Entry 7UFJ (X-ray diffraction, 2.50 A resolution); this record covers chains G and H of the 4 polymer chains in the assembly.

# Chain G
Protein: MAIT T-cell receptor alpha chain
Organism: Homo sapiens
Chain sequence (203 residues; each row starts with the number of its first residue):
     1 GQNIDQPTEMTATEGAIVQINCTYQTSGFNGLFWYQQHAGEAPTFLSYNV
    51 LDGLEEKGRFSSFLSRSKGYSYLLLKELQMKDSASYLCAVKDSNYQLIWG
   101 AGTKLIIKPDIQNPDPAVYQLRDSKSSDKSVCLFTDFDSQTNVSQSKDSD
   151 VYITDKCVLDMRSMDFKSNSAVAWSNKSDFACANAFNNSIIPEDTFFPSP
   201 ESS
Not modelled in the structure: 126-128, 177-178, 200-203
Cystine bridges: Cys22-Cys88, Cys132-Cys182

# Chain H
Protein: MAIT T-cell receptor beta chain
Organism: Homo sapiens
Chain sequence (245 residues; numbered 1 to 245; the number before each row is that of its first residue):
     1 NAGVTQTPKFQVLKTGQSMTLQCAQDMNHNSMYWYRQDPGMGLRLIYYSA
    51 SEGTTDKGEVPNGYNVSRLNKREFSLRLESAAPSQTSVYFCASSVWTGEG
   101 SGELFFGEGSRLTVLEDLKNVFPPEVAVFEPSEAEISHTQKATLVCLATG
   151 FYPDHVELSWWVNGKEVHSGVCTDPQPLKEQPALNDSRYALSSRLRVSAT
   201 FWQNPRNHFRCQVQFYGLSENDEWTQDRAKPVTQIVSAEAWGRAD
Not modelled in the structure: 1-2, 245
Cystine bridges: Cys23-Cys91, Cys146-Cys211

# Interface between chain G and chain H
Contacting residue pairs - 77 pairs, chain G then chain H:
  Asn30(G) with Gly100(H)
  Phe33(G) with Gly100(H); Ser101(H); Gly102(H); Glu103(H)
  Tyr35(G) with Glu103(H); Leu104(H), hydrogen bond (side chain-backbone)
  Gln37(G) with Gln37(H), hydrogen bond; Phe90(H)
  Glu41(G) with Phe90(H)
  Ala42(G) with Phe90(H), hydrophobic; Phe106(H), hydrophobic; Gly107(H)
  Pro43(G) with Phe106(H)
  Phe45(G) with Glu103(H)
  Tyr48(G) with Gly100(H); Ser101(H)
  Lys91(G) with Glu99(H); Gly100(H); Gly102(H)
  Tyr95(G) with Gly98(H)
  Leu97(G) with Leu104(H), hydrophobic
  Trp99(G) with Tyr35(H), hydrogen bond; Gly42(H); Leu43(H); Leu104(H), hydrophobic; Phe106(H), hydrophobic
  Gly100(G) with Gly42(H)
  Ala101(G) with Met41(H), hydrophobic; Gly42(H)
  Asp115(G) with His138(H), salt bridge
  Tyr119(G) with Ser132(H); Glu135(H); His138(H); Thr139(H)
  Gln120(G) with Ser132(H)
  Leu121(G) with Phe129(H); Glu130(H); Thr143(H)
  Arg122(G) with Phe129(H); Glu130(H), hydrogen bond (backbone-backbone)
  Asp123(G) with Val128(H); Phe129(H)
  Ser124(G) with Val128(H), hydrogen bond (side chain-backbone); Glu239(H)
  Lys129(G) with Phe129(H)
  Val131(G) with Phe129(H), hydrophobic
  Leu133(G) with Thr143(H)
  Asp136(G) with Arg196(H), salt bridge
  Ser149(G) with Glu180(H)
  Tyr152(G) with Glu180(H)
  Ile153(G) with Leu178(H)
  Thr154(G) with Asp174(H); Ser192(H); Arg194(H), hydrogen bond
  Asp155(G) with Arg194(H)
  Cys157(G) with Cys172(H), disulfide; Thr173(H); Arg194(H)
  Val158(G) with Cys172(H)
  Leu159(G) with Cys172(H), hydrophobic; Arg196(H)
  Asp160(G) with Ser169(H), hydrogen bond (backbone-side chain); Gly170(H), hydrogen bond (backbone-backbone)
  Met161(G) with Ser169(H); Arg196(H); Val197(H)
  Arg162(G) with Ser169(H), hydrogen bond (backbone-side chain)
  Met164(G) with Ser198(H)
  Phe166(G) with Arg196(H)
  Ser168(G) with Arg196(H), hydrogen bond
  Ser170(G) with Arg194(H), hydrogen bond
  Val172(G) with Arg194(H)
  Trp174(G) with Leu147(H), hydrophobic; Ala190(H), hydrophobic
  Phe196(G) with His138(H)
  Pro198(G) with Ala134(H), hydrophobic
Also at the interface, not in a pair above, chain G (50 interface residues in all): Leu87, Ser130, Thr135, Ser163, Ala171
Also at the interface, not in a pair above, chain H (47 interface residues in all): Gly40, Glu108, Ala127, Pro131, Val145, Thr149, Val171, Lys179
Cross-chain cystine bridges: Cys157(G)-Cys172(H)

# Overview
Chain G and chain H form an interface of 50 and 47 residues respectively, with 1 disulfide bond, 11 hydrogen
bonds and 2 salt bridges. Polar contacts include Asp115(G)-His138(H), Asp136(G)-Arg196(H) and
Tyr35(G)-Leu104(H).
Chain G is MAIT T-cell receptor alpha chain and chain H is MAIT T-cell receptor beta chain, both from Homo
sapiens; the structure, Structure of human MR1-ethylvanillin in complex with human MAIT A-F7 TCR, was
determined by X-ray diffraction.
